PDB entry 5W3P | X-ray diffraction, 1.92 A resolution | chains L and H of the 3 polymer chains in the assembly

== Chain L ==
Protein: Antibody C706 Fab LIGHT CHAIN
Source organism: Mus musculus
Notes: antibody fragment or engineered binder
Sequence (212 residues; numbered 1 to 212; the number before each row is that of its first residue):
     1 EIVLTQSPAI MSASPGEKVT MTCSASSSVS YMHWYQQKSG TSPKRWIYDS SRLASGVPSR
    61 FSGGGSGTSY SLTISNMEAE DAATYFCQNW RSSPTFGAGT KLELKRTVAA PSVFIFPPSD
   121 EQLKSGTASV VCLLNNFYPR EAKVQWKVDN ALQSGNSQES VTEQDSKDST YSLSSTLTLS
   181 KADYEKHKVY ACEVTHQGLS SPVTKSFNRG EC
Not modelled in the structure: 212
Modified positions: E1 (pyroglutamic acid; PCA)
Cystine bridges: C23-C87, C132-C192

== Chain H ==
Protein: Antibody C706 Fab HEAVY CHAIN
Source organism: Mus musculus
Notes: antibody fragment or engineered binder
Sequence (222 residues; row label = number of the first residue in the row):
     1 EVQLQQSGPE LMKPGASVKI SCKATGYTFS TSWIEWIKQR PGHGLEWIGE VLPGSGKSNH
    61 NANFKGRATF TADTASNTAY MQLSSLTSED SAVYYCAREG SNNNALAYWG QGTLVTVSAA
   121 STKGPSVFPL APSSKSTSGG TAALGCLVKD YFPEPVTVSW NSGALTSGVH TFPAVLQSSG
   181 LYSLSSVVTV PSSSLGTQTY ICNVNHKPSN TKVDKKVEPK SC
Not modelled in the structure: 134-139, 222
Modified positions: E1 (pyroglutamic acid; PCA)
Cystine bridges: C22-C96, C146-C202

== Interface between chain L and chain H ==
Contacting residue pairs - 64 pairs, chain L then chain H:
  Y31(L) with N104(H)
  H33(L) with N104(H), hydrogen bond; A105(H), hydrogen bond (side chain-backbone)
  Y35(L) with A105(H); L106(H), hydrogen bond (side chain-backbone)
  Q37(L) with Q39(H), hydrogen bond; Y95(H), hydrogen bond
  T41(L) with Y95(H)
  S42(L) with Y95(H); G110(H), hydrogen bond (side chain-backbone); Q111(H), hydrogen bond (side chain-backbone); G112(H)
  P43(L) with L45(H), hydrophobic; Y95(H); W109(H)
  R45(L) with N103(H), hydrogen bond; A105(H); L106(H); A107(H)
  Y48(L) with N103(H); A105(H), hydrophobic
  D49(L) with N103(H)
  F86(L) with L45(H), hydrophobic
  W90(L) with E35(H); W47(H); N104(H), hydrogen bond (side chain-backbone); L106(H), hydrophobic
  F96(L) with L45(H), hydrophobic
  F114(L) with S133(H); A143(H), hydrophobic
  I115(L) with S133(H), hydrogen bond (backbone-side chain)
  F116(L) with L130(H); A131(H); S133(H); A143(H)
  S119(L) with F128(H); P129(H)
  E121(L) with V127(H); F128(H); K215(H), salt bridge
  Q122(L) with F128(H); K149(H)
  S129(L) with L147(H); K149(H)
  V131(L) with L130(H), hydrophobic
  L133(L) with A143(H), hydrophobic; F172(H), hydrophobic; V187(H), hydrophobic
  N135(L) with H170(H); T189(H)
  N136(L) with H170(H), hydrogen bond
  Q158(L) with V175(H); L176(H), hydrogen bond (side chain-backbone); Q177(H)
  E159(L) with V175(H)
  S160(L) with F172(H); P173(H), hydrogen bond (side chain-backbone)
  V161(L) with P173(H)
  T162(L) with F172(H)
  S172(L) with H170(H), hydrogen bond; F172(H)
  L173(L) with F172(H)
  S174(L) with F172(H); S185(H), hydrogen bond
Other interface residues (no listed pair), chain L (35 interface residues in all): T95, T176, T178
Other interface residues (no listed pair), chain H (38 interface residues in all): G44, T141, A142, L144, T171

== Overview ==
Chain L and chain H form an interface of 35 and 38 residues respectively, with 15 hydrogen bonds and 1 salt
bridge. Polar pairs include E121(L)-K215(H), H33(L)-N104(H) and H33(L)-A105(H).
Here chain L is Antibody C706 Fab LIGHT CHAIN and chain H is Antibody C706 Fab HEAVY CHAIN, both from Mus
musculus. Entry 5W3P (Antibody C706 in complex wth beta-amyloid peptide 1-16) was determined by X-ray
diffraction.
